PDB entry 8J6T | electron microscopy, 6.60 A resolution (low resolution: residue-level contacts below are approximate; hydrogen-bond / salt-bridge calls are withheld) | chains E and F of the 14 polymer chains in the assembly

[Chain E]
Molecule: Histone H3.1
Source organism: Homo sapiens
Reference sequence: P68431 (H31_HUMAN); residues 0-135 here correspond to UniProt positions 1-136 (UniProt number = residue number + 1)
Chain sequence (136 residues; each row starts with the number of its first residue; numbering starts at 0):
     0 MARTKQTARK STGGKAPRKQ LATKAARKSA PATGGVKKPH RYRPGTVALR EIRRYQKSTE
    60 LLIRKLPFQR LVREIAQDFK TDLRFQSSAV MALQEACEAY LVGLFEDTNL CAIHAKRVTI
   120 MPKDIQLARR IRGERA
Not modelled in the structure: 0-60, 135
UniProt features mapped onto this chain:
  - modified residue: R2 (Asymmetric dimethylarginine), T3 (Phosphothreonine), K4 (Allysine), Q5 (5-glutamyl dopamine), T6 (Phosphothreonine), R8 (Citrulline), K9 (N6,N6,N6-trimethyllysine), S10 (ADP-ribosylserine), T11 (Phosphothreonine), K14 (N6-(2-hydroxyisobutyryl)lysine), R17 (Asymmetric dimethylarginine), K18 (N6-(2-hydroxyisobutyryl)lysine), K23 (N6-(2-hydroxyisobutyryl)lysine), R26 (Citrulline), K27 (N6,N6,N6-trimethyllysine), S28 (ADP-ribosylserine), K36 (N6,N6,N6-trimethyllysine), K37 (N6-methyllysine), Y41 (Phosphotyrosine), K56 (N6,N6,N6-trimethyllysine) and 8 more in UniProt
  - lipidation: K18 (N6-decanoyllysine)

[Chain F]
Molecule: Histone H4
Source organism: Homo sapiens
Reference sequence: P62805 (H4_HUMAN); residues 0-102 here correspond to UniProt positions 1-103 (UniProt number = residue number + 1)
Chain sequence (103 residues; row label = number of the first residue in the row; numbering starts at 0):
     0 MSGRGKGGKG LGKGGAKRHR KVLRDNIQGI TKPAIRRLAR RGGVKRISGL IYEETRGVLK
    60 VFLENVIRDA VTYTEHAKRK TVTAMDVVYA LKRQGRTLYG FGG
Not modelled in the structure: 0-23, 98-102
UniProt features mapped onto this chain:
  - DNA-binding region: K16 to K20
  - modified residue: S1 (N-acetylserine), R3 (Asymmetric dimethylarginine), K5 (N6-(2-hydroxyisobutyryl)lysine), K8 (N6-(2-hydroxyisobutyryl)lysine), K12 (N6-(2-hydroxyisobutyryl)lysine), K16 (N6-(2-hydroxyisobutyryl)lysine), K20 (N6,N6,N6-trimethyllysine), K31 (N6-(2-hydroxyisobutyryl)lysine), K44 (N6-(2-hydroxyisobutyryl)lysine), S47 (Phosphoserine), Y51 (Phosphotyrosine), K59 (N6-(2-hydroxyisobutyryl)lysine), K77 (N6-(2-hydroxyisobutyryl)lysine), K79 (N6-(2-hydroxyisobutyryl)lysine), T80 (Phosphothreonine), Y88 (Phosphotyrosine), K91 (N6-(2-hydroxyisobutyryl)lysine)
  - cross-link (Glycyl lysine isopeptide (Lys-Gly)): K12 (interchain with G-Cter in SUMO2), K20 (interchain with G-Cter in SUMO2), K31 (interchain with G-Cter in SUMO2), K59 (interchain with G-Cter in SUMO2), K79 (interchain with G-Cter in SUMO2), K91 (interchain with G-Cter in SUMO2)

[How chain E and chain F interact]
Pairs across the interface (7; chain E residue first):
  L82(E) with K79(F)
  R83(E) with K79(F); T80(F); V81(F)
  A88(E) with A83(F)
  V117(E) with R45(F)
  T118(E) with R45(F)
Other interface residues (no listed pair), chain E (7 interface residues in all): Q85, I119

[Summary]
The interface between chain E and chain F involves 7 residues on one side and 5 on the other. From UniProt: a
DNA-binding region on chain F.
Chain E is Histone H3.1 and chain F is Histone H4, both from Homo sapiens; the structure, Cryo-EM structure of
the double CAF-1 bound right-handed Di-tetrasome, was determined by electron microscopy, deposited together
with 7Y5K, 7Y5L, 7Y5O, 7Y5U, 7Y5V, 7Y5W and 4 further entries.
